PDB entry 7URN | electron microscopy, 3.43 A resolution | chains N and Q of the 7 polymer chains in the assembly

Chain N (and Q):
Name: HIV-1 capsid protein
From: Human immunodeficiency virus 1
Notes: chain Q of this document is another copy of the same molecule, construct and numbering; everything in this record applies to it too
Reference sequence: P12493 (GAG_HV1N5); residues 1-231 here correspond to UniProt positions 133-363 (UniProt number = residue number + 132)
Chain sequence (231 residues; each row starts with the number of its first residue):
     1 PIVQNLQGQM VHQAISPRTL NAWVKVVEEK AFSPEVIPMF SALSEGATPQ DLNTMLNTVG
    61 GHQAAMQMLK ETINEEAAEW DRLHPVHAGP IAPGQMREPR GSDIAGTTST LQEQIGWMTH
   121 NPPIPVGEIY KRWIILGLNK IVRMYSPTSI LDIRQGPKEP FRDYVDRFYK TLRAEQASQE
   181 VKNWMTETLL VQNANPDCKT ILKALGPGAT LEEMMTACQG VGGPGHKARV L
Unresolved in the structure: 222-231
Swiss-Prot annotation at these positions:
  - region: Asn-57 to Gln-95 (Interaction with human PPIA/CYPA and NUP153), Pro-85 to Pro-93 (PPIA/CYPA-binding loop)
  - site: Leu-231 (Cleavage)
  - modified residue: Ser-16 (Phosphoserine)
Reported in the primary citation:
  - binding site for inositol hexakisphosphate: Arg-18, Lys-25
  - self-association interface (contacts with another copy of this molecule); pairs are residue here / residue on that copy: Pro-38/Thr-58
  - mutagenesis - A31G, F32A, L138F, L138W, L138Y: decreased stability

How chain N and chain Q interact:
Pairs across the interface - 8 pairs, chain N then chain Q:
  Ala-14(N) / Glu-45(Q)
  Leu-20(N) / Ala-42(Q)  hydrophobic
  Thr-54(N) / Ala-42(Q)
  Thr-58(N) / Glu-35(Q)
  Met-68(N) / Met-215(Q)  hydrophobic
  Glu-71(N) / Thr-210(Q)
  Glu-71(N) / Leu-211(Q)  hydrogen bond (side chain-backbone)
  Glu-71(N) / Glu-212(Q)
Also at the interface, not in a pair above, chain N (15 interface residues in all): Leu-6, Arg-18, Asn-57, Val-59, Gly-60, Gln-63, Ala-64, Gln-67, Met-144
Also at the interface, not in a pair above, chain Q (14 interface residues in all): Gln-4, Arg-18, Pro-38, Val-165, Asp-166, Tyr-169, Lys-170

In short:
The interface between chain N and chain Q involves 15 residues on one side and 14 on the other; the contacts
include 1 hydrogen bond. The hydrogen-bonded pair is Glu-71(N)/Leu-211(Q). The paper reports a binding site
for inositol hexakisphosphate at Arg-18(N) and Lys-25(N); A31G, F32A and L138F of chain N, among others,
reduce stability; 5 substitutions were tested in all.
Both chains are HIV-1 capsid protein (Human immunodeficiency virus 1). Entry 7URN (Structure of HIV-1 capsid
declination) was determined by electron microscopy, deposited together with 7URT, 8EEP, 8EET and 8EJL.
